PDB entry 4P3E | X-ray diffraction, 3.50 A resolution | chains A and C of the 3 polymer chains in the assembly

# Chain A
Molecule: Srp RNA
Notes: fragment: GB residues 234-358
Sequence (125 nucleotides; numbered 114 to 238; the number before each row is that of its first residue):
   114 GACUAAGUUC GGCAUCAAUA UGGUGACCUC CCGGGAGCGG GGGACCACCA GGUUGCCUAA
   174 GGAGGGGUGA ACCGGCCCAG GUCGGAAACG GAGCAGGUCA AAACUCCCGU GCUGAUCAGU
   234 AGUUA
Not modelled in the structure: 238
Differences from the reference sequence: engineered mutation G114, U237, A238
Metal / ion sites: Mg2+ near A163 (its only coordinating residue here)

# Chain C
Protein: Signal recognition particle subunit SRP68
From: Homo sapiens
UniProtKB: Q9UHB9 (SRP68_HUMAN); residues 39-246 here correspond to UniProt positions 47-254 (UniProt number = residue number + 8)
Amino-acid sequence (216 residues; row label = number of the first residue in the row):
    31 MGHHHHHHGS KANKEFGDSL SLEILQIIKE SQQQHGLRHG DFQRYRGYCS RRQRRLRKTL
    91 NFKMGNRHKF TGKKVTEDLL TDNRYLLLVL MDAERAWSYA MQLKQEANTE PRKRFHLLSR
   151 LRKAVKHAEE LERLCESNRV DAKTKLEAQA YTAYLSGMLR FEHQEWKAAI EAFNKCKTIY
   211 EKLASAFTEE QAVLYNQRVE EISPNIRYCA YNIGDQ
Not modelled in the structure: 31-49, 92-107, 245-246
Differences from the reference sequence: initiating methionine (31); expression tag (32-38); engineered mutation Asp108 (Glu116 in Q9UHB9)
UniProt features mapped onto this chain:
  - modified residue (Phosphoserine): Ser40, Ser233

# Chain A / chain C interface
Contacting residue pairs (41; chain A residue first):
  U117(A) with Thr89(C), phosphate contact; Arg114(C), salt bridge to the phosphate
  A118(A) with Arg82(C), hydrogen bond to the phosphate; Arg85(C), hydrogen bond to the base; Arg114(C), salt bridge to the phosphate
  A119(A) with Tyr78(C), hydrogen bond to the phosphate; Arg81(C), hydrogen bond to the phosphate; Arg82(C), salt bridge to the phosphate; Arg85(C), salt bridge to the phosphate
  G120(A) with His65(C), phosphate contact; Arg74(C), salt bridge to the phosphate; Arg81(C), salt bridge to the phosphate; Arg85(C), hydrogen bond to the base
  G165(A) with Arg142(C), base contact
  U166(A) with Arg142(C), hydrogen bond to the base; Phe145(C), phosphate contact
  U167(A) with Arg142(C), hydrogen bond to the base; Phe145(C), base contact
  C170(A) with Ser149(C), hydrogen bond to the base
  U171(A) with Ser149(C), base contact
  A172(A) with Lys153(C), phosphate contact; Lys156(C), salt bridge to the phosphate
  A173(A) with Arg150(C), salt bridge to the phosphate; Lys153(C), salt bridge to the phosphate
  G174(A) with His146(C), salt bridge to the phosphate; Arg150(C), salt bridge to the phosphate
  G175(A) with His146(C), phosphate contact
  A176(A) with Arg142(C), hydrogen bond to the base; Lys143(C), phosphate contact
  U223(A) with Gln73(C), hydrogen bond to the phosphate; Arg76(C), salt bridge to the phosphate; Tyr129(C), sugar contact
  G224(A) with Ser80(C), hydrogen bond to the phosphate; Arg125(C), salt bridge to the phosphate
  C225(A) with Gln83(C), phosphate contact; Arg84(C), phosphate contact; Arg87(C), hydrogen bond to the phosphate; Arg125(C), salt bridge to the phosphate
  U226(A) with Arg84(C), salt bridge to the phosphate; Arg87(C), salt bridge to the phosphate
  G227(A) with Lys88(C), salt bridge to the phosphate
Other interface residues (no listed pair), chain A (21 interface residues in all): C116, G222
Other interface residues (no listed pair), chain C (27 interface residues in all): Leu86, Leu117

# Overview
21 residues of chain A face 27 of chain C across their interface, with 12 hydrogen bonds and 17 salt bridges.
Polar pairs include A118(A)-Arg85(C), G120(A)-Arg85(C) and U166(A)-Arg142(C).
Chain A is Srp RNA and chain C is Signal recognition particle subunit SRP68 (Homo sapiens); the structure,
Structure of the human SRP S domain, was determined by X-ray diffraction (same publication as 4P3F and 4P3G).
